PDB entry 6TOH | X-ray diffraction, 1.58 A resolution | chains A and B

== Chain A ==
Protein: B-cell lymphoma 6 protein
From: Homo sapiens
UniProt: P41182 (BCL6_HUMAN); numbering as in UniProt (aligned over 5-129)
Sequence (128 residues; row label = number of the first residue in the row):
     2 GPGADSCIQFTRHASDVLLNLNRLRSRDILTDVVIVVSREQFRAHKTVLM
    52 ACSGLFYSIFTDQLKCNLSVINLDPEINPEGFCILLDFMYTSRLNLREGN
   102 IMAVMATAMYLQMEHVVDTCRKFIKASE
Not modelled in the structure: 2-5
Differences from the reference sequence: expression tag (2-4)
Residues lining bound ligands: NQK (2-chloranyl-4-[(1,3-dimethyl-2-oxidanylidene-benzimidazol-5-yl)amino]pyridine-3-carbonitrile): Asn-21, Arg-24, Leu-25, Met-51, Ala-52, Cys-53, Ser-54, Gly-55, Tyr-58, Gln-113, Met-114, Glu-115
Swiss-Prot annotation at these positions:
  - mutagenesis: Asn-21 (N21K: Abolishes interaction with NCOR2 and HDAC2, no effect on interaction with CTBP1 and transcriptional autoinhibition; when associated with A-116 and 376-Q--Q-379), Ser-59 (S59A: Abolished ubiquitination by the SCF(FBXL17) complex), His-116 (H116A: Abolishes interaction with NCOR2 and HDAC2, no effect on interaction with CTBP1 and transcriptional autoinhibition; when associated with K-21 and 376-Q--Q-379)
From the paper describing this entry:
  - binding site for NQK: Tyr-58

== Chain B ==
Protein: Ala-trp-val-ile-pro-ala
Sequence (6 residues; row label = number of the first residue in the row; numbering starts at 0):
     0 AWVIPA

== Chain A / chain B interface ==
Contacting residue pairs (12):
  Cys-8(A) / Pro-4(B)
  Ile-9(A) / Trp-1(B)  hydrophobic
  Ile-9(A) / Val-2(B)
  Gln-10(A) / Ala-0(B)
  Gln-10(A) / Trp-1(B)
  Gln-10(A) / Val-2(B)  hydrogen bond (backbone-backbone)
  Gln-10(A) / Pro-4(B)
  Phe-11(A) / Ala-0(B)
  Phe-11(A) / Trp-1(B)
  Thr-12(A) / Ala-0(B)  hydrogen bond (backbone-backbone)
  Thr-12(A) / Val-2(B)
  Arg-13(A) / Ala-0(B)
Also at the interface, not in a pair above, chain B (5 interface residues in all): Ile-3

== In short ==
The interface between chain A and chain B involves 6 residues on one side and 5 on the other; the contacts
include 2 hydrogen bonds. The backbones hydrogen-bond at Gln-10(A)/Val-2(B) and Thr-12(A)/Ala-0(B). Bound to
chain A: compound NQK. From UniProt: 3 mutagenesis sites on chain A. The paper reports a binding site for NQK
at Tyr-58(A).
Chain A is B-cell lymphoma 6 protein (Homo sapiens) and chain B is Ala-trp-val-ile-pro-ala; the structure,
Crystal structure of human BCL6 BTB domain in complex with compound 6, was determined by X-ray diffraction
together with 6TOF, 6TOG, 6TOI, 6TOK, 6TON and 6TOO from the same study.
